7WXU - chains B and G of the 5 polymer chains in the assembly; structure by electron microscopy, 2.85 A resolution.

# Chain B
Name: Guanine nucleotide-binding protein G(I)/G(S)/G(T) subunit beta-1
Source organism: Homo sapiens
UniProt: P62873 (GBB1_HUMAN); residue numbers follow UniProt; this construct covers 2-340
Chain sequence (345 residues; each row starts with the number of its first residue; numbers below 1 keep their minus sign (Met-4 is residue -4)):
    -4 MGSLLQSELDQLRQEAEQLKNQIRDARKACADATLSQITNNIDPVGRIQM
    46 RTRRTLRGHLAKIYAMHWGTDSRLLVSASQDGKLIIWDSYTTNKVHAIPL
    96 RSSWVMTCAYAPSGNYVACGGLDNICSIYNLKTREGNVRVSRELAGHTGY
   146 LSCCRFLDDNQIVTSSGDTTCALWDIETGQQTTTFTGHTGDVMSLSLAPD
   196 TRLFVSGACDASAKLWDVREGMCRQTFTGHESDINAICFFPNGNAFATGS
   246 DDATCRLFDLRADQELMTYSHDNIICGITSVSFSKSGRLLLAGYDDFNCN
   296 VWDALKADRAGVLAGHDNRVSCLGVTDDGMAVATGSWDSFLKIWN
Disordered / not traced: -4 to 2
Construct notes: initiating methionine (-4); expression tag (-3 to 1)
Curated features (UniProtKB/Swiss-Prot):
  - modified residue: Ser2 (N-acetylserine), His266 (Phosphohistidine)
  - natural variant: Leu30 (L30F: In MRD42; uncertain significance), Arg52 (R52G: In MRD42), Gly64 (G64V: In MRD42), Asp76 (D76E: In MRD42; D76G: In MRD42), Gly77 (G77S: In MRD42), Lys78 (K78R: In MRD42), Ile80 (I80N: In MRD42; I80T: In MRD42), His91 (H91R: In MRD42; uncertain significance), Ala92 (A92T: In MRD42), Pro94 (P94S: In MRD42), Leu95 (L95P: In MRD42), Arg96 (R96L: In MRD42), 5 further natural variant entries in UniProt

# Chain G
Name: Guanine nucleotide-binding protein G(I)/G(S)/G(O) subunit gamma-2
Source organism: Homo sapiens
UniProt: P59768 (GBG2_HUMAN); residue numbers follow UniProt; this construct covers 1-71
Chain sequence (71 residues; numbered 1 to 71; the number before each row is that of its first residue):
     1 MASNNTASIAQARKLVEQLKMEANIDRIKVSKAAADLMAYCEAHAKEDPL
    51 LTPVPASENPFREKKFFCAIL
Disordered / not traced: 1-5, 63-71
Curated features (UniProtKB/Swiss-Prot):
  - modified residue: Ala2 (N-acetylalanine), Cys68 (Cysteine methyl ester)
  - lipidation: Cys68 (S-geranylgeranyl cysteine)

# How chain B and chain G interact
Contacting residue pairs (54; chain B residue first):
  Leu7(B) with Ala12(G), hydrophobic; Val16(G)
  Glu10(B) with Val16(G); Lys20(G), salt bridge
  Ala11(B) with Leu19(G)
  Leu14(B) with Leu19(G), hydrophobic; Lys20(G)
  Lys15(B) with Leu19(G)
  Ile18(B) with Glu22(G); Ala23(G), hydrophobic
  Ala24(B) with Lys29(G), hydrogen bond (backbone-side chain)
  Cys25(B) with Lys29(G); Val30(G)
  Ala26(B) with Val30(G), hydrophobic
  Asp27(B) with Val30(G); Ser31(G)
  Ala28(B) with Val30(G)
  Leu30(B) with Ala34(G), hydrophobic
  Ile33(B) with Ala34(G), hydrophobic; Met38(G), hydrophobic
  Val40(B) with Leu51(G), hydrophobic
  Met45(B) with Leu50(G), hydrophobic
  Arg48(B) with Phe61(G); Arg62(G)
  Arg49(B) with Pro60(G); Phe61(G), hydrogen bond (side chain-backbone)
  Tyr85(B) with Pro60(G); Phe61(G), hydrophobic
  Cys218(B) with Glu22(G)
  Arg219(B) with Glu22(G); Ile25(G)
  Thr221(B) with Glu22(G)
  Phe235(B) with Leu37(G), hydrophobic
  Pro236(B) with Tyr40(G)
  Asp254(B) with Ala33(G)
  Arg256(B) with Arg27(G); Ile28(G); Asp36(G), salt bridge
  Ala257(B) with Ile28(G)
  Asp258(B) with Arg27(G), salt bridge
  Ser279(B) with Asp48(G), hydrogen bond
  Lys280(B) with Asp48(G)
  Ser281(B) with Tyr40(G); Cys41(G), hydrogen bond (side chain-backbone); His44(G), hydrogen bond (side chain-backbone); Asp48(G), hydrogen bond (backbone-side chain)
  Gly282(B) with Cys41(G)
  Leu284(B) with Leu50(G)
  Asp323(B) with Pro49(G)
  Gly324(B) with Pro49(G); Leu50(G)
  Ala326(B) with Phe61(G), hydrophobic
  Val327(B) with Leu50(G), hydrophobic
  Asn340(B) with Asn59(G), hydrogen bond
Also at the interface, not in a pair above, chain B (54 interface residues in all): Glu3, Leu4, Gln17, Ala21, Thr34, Ile37, Ile43, Ser84, Gln220, Asn237, Leu252, Gln259, Leu261, Leu300, Val320, Met325, Ile338
Also at the interface, not in a pair above, chain G (36 interface residues in all): Ser8, Ile9, Leu15, Gln18, Asn24, Asp26, Ala45, Glu47

# Summary
The interface between chain B and chain G involves 54 residues on one side and 36 on the other; the contacts
include 7 hydrogen bonds and 3 salt bridges. Among the polar pairs are Glu10(B)-Lys20(G), Arg256(B)-Asp36(G)
and Asp258(B)-Arg27(G).
Here chain B is Guanine nucleotide-binding protein G(I)/G(S)/G(T) subunit beta-1 and chain G is Guanine
nucleotide-binding protein G(I)/G(S)/G(O) subunit gamma-2, both from Homo sapiens. Entry 7WXU (GPR110/Gq
complex) was determined by electron microscopy together with 7WXW, 7WY0, 7WZ7 and 7X2V from the same study.
